7TEJ - chains A and I of the 28 polymer chains in the assembly; structure by electron microscopy, 2.74 A resolution.

[Chain A]
Name: Proteasome subunit alpha type-1
From: Saccharomyces cerevisiae S288C
Notes: EC 3.4.25.1
Reference sequence: P21243 (PSA1_YEAST); residue numbers follow UniProt; this construct covers 1-252
Amino-acid sequence (252 residues; numbered 1 to 252; the number before each row is that of its first residue):
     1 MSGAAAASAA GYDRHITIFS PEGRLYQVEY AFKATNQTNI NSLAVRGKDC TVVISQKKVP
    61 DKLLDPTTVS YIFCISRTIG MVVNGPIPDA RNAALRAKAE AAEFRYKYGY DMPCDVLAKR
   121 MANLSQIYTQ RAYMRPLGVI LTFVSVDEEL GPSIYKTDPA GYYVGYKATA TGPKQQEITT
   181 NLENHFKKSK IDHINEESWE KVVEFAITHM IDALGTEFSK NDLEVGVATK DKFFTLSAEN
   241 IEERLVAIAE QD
Unresolved in the structure: 1-11, 190-192, 251-252

[Chain I]
Name: Proteasome subunit beta type-2
From: Saccharomyces cerevisiae S288C
Notes: EC 3.4.25.1
Reference sequence: P25043 (PSB2_YEAST); residue numbers follow UniProt; this construct covers 1-261
Amino-acid sequence (261 residues; row label = number of the first residue in the row):
     1 MAGLSFDNYQ RNNFLAENSH TQPKATSTGT TIVGVKFNNG VVIAADTRST QGPIVADKNC
    61 AKLHRISPKI WCAGAGTAAD TEAVTQLIGS NIELHSLYTS REPRVVSALQ MLKQHLFKYQ
   121 GHIGAYLIVA GVDPTGSHLF SIHAHGSTDV GYYLSLGSGS LAAMAVLESH WKQDLTKEEA
   181 IKLASDAIQA GIWNDLGSGS NVDVCVMEIG KDAEYLRNYL TPNVREEKQK SYKFPRGTTA
   241 VLKESIVNIC DIQEEQVDIT A
Unresolved in the structure: 1-29, 76-86, 120-125, 250-261
UniProt features mapped onto this chain:
  - active site: Thr30 (Nucleophile)
Reported in the primary citation:
  - catalytic residues: Thr30 (citing earlier work)

[Interface between chain A and chain I]
Contacting residue pairs (24; chain A residue first):
  Phe104(A) - His95(I)
  Tyr106(A) - Gln110(I)  hydrogen bond (backbone-side chain)
  Tyr106(A) - Gln114(I)
  Lys107(A) - Gln110(I)
  Lys107(A) - Met111(I)
  Lys107(A) - Gln114(I)
  Tyr108(A) - His95(I)
  Tyr108(A) - Val106(I)
  Tyr108(A) - Ser107(I)  hydrogen bond (backbone-side chain)
  Gly109(A) - Val106(I)
  Gly109(A) - Gln110(I)
  Tyr110(A) - Arg104(I)
  Tyr110(A) - Ser107(I)
  Pro113(A) - Arg101(I)
  Asp115(A) - Arg101(I)  salt bridge
  Val116(A) - Thr99(I)
  Lys119(A) - Tyr98(I)  hydrogen bond (side chain-backbone)
  Arg120(A) - Tyr98(I)
  Asn123(A) - Tyr98(I)  hydrogen bond
  Asp147(A) - Arg101(I)  salt bridge
  Glu148(A) - Arg104(I)  salt bridge
  Glu149(A) - Arg101(I)  salt bridge
  Glu149(A) - Arg104(I)  salt bridge
  Leu150(A) - Arg101(I)
Other interface residues (no listed pair), chain I (12 interface residues in all): Pro134, Thr135

[In short]
16 residues of chain A and 12 residues of chain I are in contact; the contacts include 4 hydrogen bonds and 5
salt bridges. Among the polar pairs are Asp115(A)-Arg101(I), Asp147(A)-Arg101(I) and Glu148(A)-Arg104(I). From
UniProt: active-site residue Thr30(I) on chain I. The paper reports the catalytic residue Thr30(I).
Chain A is Proteasome subunit alpha type-1 and chain I is Proteasome subunit beta type-2, both from
Saccharomyces cerevisiae S288C; the structure, Cryo-EM structure of the 20S Alpha 3 Deletion proteasome core
particle, was determined by electron microscopy, deposited together with 7TEO.
